1KU3 - chain A; structure by X-ray diffraction, 1.80 A resolution.

== Chain A ==
Protein: sigma factor sigA
From: Thermus aquaticus
Notes: fragment: region 4 (residues 366-438)
Reference sequence: Q9EZJ8 (Q9EZJ8_THEAQ); residues 366-438 here = UniProt positions 366-438
Chain sequence (73 residues; each row starts with the number of its first residue):
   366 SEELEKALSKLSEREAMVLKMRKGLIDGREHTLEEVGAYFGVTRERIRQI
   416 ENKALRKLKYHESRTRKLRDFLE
Not modelled in the structure: 366-367, 429-438
Sequence notes: engineered mutation Met-386 (Leu in Q9EZJ8)
Swiss-Prot annotation at these positions:
  - DNA-binding region: Leu-398 to Asn-417 (H-T-H motif)

== Summary ==
Chain A is sigma factor sigA (Thermus aquaticus); the structure, Crystal Structure of Thermus aquaticus RNA
Polymerase Sigma Subunit Fragment, Region 4, was determined by X-ray diffraction together with 1KU7 from the
same study.
